PDB entry 1HBQ | X-ray diffraction, 1.70 A resolution | chain A

[Chain A]
Protein: Retinol binding protein
Source organism: Bos taurus
UniProtKB: P18902 (RETBP_BOVIN); residue numbers follow UniProt; this construct covers 1-183
Amino-acid sequence (183 residues; numbered 1 to 183; the number before each row is that of its first residue):
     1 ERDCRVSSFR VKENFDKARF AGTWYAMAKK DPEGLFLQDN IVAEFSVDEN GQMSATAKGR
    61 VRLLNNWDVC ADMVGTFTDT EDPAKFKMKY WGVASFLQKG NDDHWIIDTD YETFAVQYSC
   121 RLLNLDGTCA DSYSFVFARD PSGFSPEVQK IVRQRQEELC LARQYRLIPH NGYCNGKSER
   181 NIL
Not modelled in the structure: 178-183
Sequence notes: conflict Q52 (His in P18902), N175 (Asp in P18902)
Disulfide bonds: C4-C160, C70-C174, C120-C129
What the authors report for this chain:
  - conformationally variable residues (loop rearrangement, side-chain flip): K29, G34 to L37

[Summary]
From the paper: conformational variability at K29 and G34.
Chain A is Retinol binding protein (Bos taurus); the structure, Crystal structure of liganded and unliganded
forms of bovine plasma retinol-binding protein, was determined by X-ray diffraction, deposited together with
1HBP.
